Entry 1DDN (X-ray diffraction, 3.00 A resolution); this record covers chains F and B of the 6 polymer chains in the assembly.

# Chain F
Molecule: 33 base DNA containing toxin operator
Sequence (33 nucleotides; row label = number of the first residue in the row):
   401 TTAAAATAAT TAGGTAAAGC TATCCTAATT ATA

# Chain B
Protein: Diphtheria tox repressor
Source organism: Corynebacterium diphtheriae
UniProt: P33120 (DTXR_CORDI); numbering as in UniProt (aligned over 1-226)
Amino-acid sequence (226 residues; numbered 1 to 226; the number before each row is that of its first residue):
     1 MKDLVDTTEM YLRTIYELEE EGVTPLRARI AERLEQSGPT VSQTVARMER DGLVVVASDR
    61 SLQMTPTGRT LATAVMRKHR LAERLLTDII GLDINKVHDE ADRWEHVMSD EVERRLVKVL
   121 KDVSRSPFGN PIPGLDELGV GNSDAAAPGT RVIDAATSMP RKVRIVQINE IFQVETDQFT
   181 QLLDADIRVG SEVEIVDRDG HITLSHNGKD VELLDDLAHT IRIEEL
Not modelled in the structure: 1-2, 121-226
Differences from the reference sequence: engineered mutation Asp-102 (Cys in P33120)
Metal / ion sites: Ni2+ site 1: Met-10, Asp-102, Glu-105, His-106; Ni2+ site 2: His-79, Glu-83, His-98

# Interface between chain F and chain B
Contacting residue pairs - 11 pairs, chain F then chain B:
  DA408(F) with Ala-28(B), sugar contact; Arg-29(B), salt bridge to the phosphate; Arg-60(B), sugar contact
  DA409(F) with Leu-26(B), phosphate contact; Arg-27(B), salt bridge to the phosphate; Ala-28(B), hydrogen bond to the phosphate; Arg-60(B), phosphate contact
  DT410(F) with Arg-27(B), salt bridge to the phosphate; Pro-39(B), base contact; Ser-42(B), hydrogen bond to the phosphate
  DT411(F) with Pro-39(B), base contact
Interface residues without a listed pair, chain F (5 interface residues in all): DA412
Interface residues without a listed pair, chain B (8 interface residues in all): Gly-38

# In short
Chain F and chain B form an interface of 5 and 8 residues respectively, with 2 hydrogen bonds and 3 salt
bridges. Polar contacts include DA409(F)/Ala-28(B), DT410(F)/Ser-42(B) and DA408(F)/Arg-29(B). Met-10(B),
Asp-102(B), Glu-105(B) and His-106(B) form the Ni2+ site 1.
Chain F is 33 base DNA containing toxin operator and chain B is Diphtheria tox repressor (Corynebacterium
diphtheriae); the structure, Diphtheria tox repressor (C102D mutant)/tox DNA operator complex, was determined
by X-ray diffraction.
